Entry 8YWT (electron microscopy, 2.80 A resolution); this record covers chains N and Z of the 16 polymer chains in the assembly.

[Chain N]
Name: V-type ATP synthase subunit I
Source organism: Thermus thermophilus HB8
UniProt: Q5SIT6 (Q5SIT6_THET8); residues 1-652 here = UniProt positions 1-652
Chain sequence (652 residues; each row starts with the number of its first residue):
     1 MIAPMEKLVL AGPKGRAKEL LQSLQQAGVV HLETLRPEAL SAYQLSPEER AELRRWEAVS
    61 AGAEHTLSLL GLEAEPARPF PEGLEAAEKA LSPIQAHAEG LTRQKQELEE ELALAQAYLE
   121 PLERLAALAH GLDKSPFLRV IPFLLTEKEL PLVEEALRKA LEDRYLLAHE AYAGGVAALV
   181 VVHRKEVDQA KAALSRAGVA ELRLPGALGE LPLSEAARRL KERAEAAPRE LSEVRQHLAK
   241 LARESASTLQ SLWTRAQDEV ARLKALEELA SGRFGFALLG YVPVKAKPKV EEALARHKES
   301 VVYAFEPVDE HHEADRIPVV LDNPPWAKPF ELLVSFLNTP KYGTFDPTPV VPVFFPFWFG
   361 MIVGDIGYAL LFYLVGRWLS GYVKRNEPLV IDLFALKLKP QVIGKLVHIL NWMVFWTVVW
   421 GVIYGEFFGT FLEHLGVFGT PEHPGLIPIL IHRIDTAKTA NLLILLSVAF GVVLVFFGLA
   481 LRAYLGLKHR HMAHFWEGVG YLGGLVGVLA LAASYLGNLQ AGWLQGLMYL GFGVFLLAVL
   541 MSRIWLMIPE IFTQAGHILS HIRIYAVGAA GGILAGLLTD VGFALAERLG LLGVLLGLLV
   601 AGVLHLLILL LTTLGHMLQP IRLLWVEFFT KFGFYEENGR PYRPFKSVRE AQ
Unresolved in the structure: 1-3
Reported in the primary citation:
  - catalytic residues: His616 (proposed by the authors, not directly observed)

[Chain Z]
Name: V-type ATP synthase, subunit K
Source organism: Thermus thermophilus HB8
UniProt: Q5SIT7 (Q5SIT7_THET8); residues -18 to 80 here correspond to UniProt positions 1-99 (UniProt number = residue number + 19)
Chain sequence (102 residues; each row starts with the number of its first residue; numbers below 1 keep their minus sign (Met-18 is residue -18)):
   -18 MKKLLVTVLL AVFGALAFAA EEAAASGGLD RGLIAVGMGL AVGLAALGTG VAQARIGAAG
    42 VGAIAEDRSN FGTALIFLLL PETLVIFGLL IAFILNGRLH HH
Unresolved in the structure: -18 to 7, 81-83
Differences from the reference sequence: expression tag (81-83)

[How chain N and chain Z interact]
Residue-residue contacts (11; chain N residue first):
  Ile464(N) with Phe74(Z), hydrophobic
  Phe552(N) with Phe68(Z)
  Gly556(N) with Ile67(Z)
  Leu559(N) with Ile67(Z), hydrophobic
  Ser560(N) with Ile67(Z)
  Ile562(N) with Phe74(Z), hydrophobic
  Arg622(N) with Leu60(Z); Glu63(Z), salt bridge
  Trp625(N) with Leu56(Z), hydrophobic
  Tyr635(N) with Gly53(Z); Ile57(Z), hydrophobic
Interface residues without a listed pair, chain N (13 interface residues in all): Phe336, Leu337, Arg563, Val626
Interface residues without a listed pair, chain Z (12 interface residues in all): Phe52, Thr64, Leu70, Leu71
Interface features reported in the paper:
  - residue pairs: Arg563(N)-Glu63(Z), Arg622(N)-Glu63(Z)

[Overview]
13 residues of chain N and 12 residues of chain Z are in contact, with 1 salt bridge. The salt-bridged pair is
Arg622(N)-Glu63(Z). The paper describes contacts between Arg563(N) and Glu63(Z) and Arg622(N) and Glu63(Z).
From the paper: the catalytic residue His616(N).
Here chain N is V-type ATP synthase subunit I and chain Z is V-type ATP synthase, subunit K, both from Thermus
thermophilus HB8. Entry 8YWT (The isolated Vo domain of V/A-ATPase from Thermus thermophilus) was determined
by electron microscopy (same publication as 8YXZ, 8YY0 and 8YY1).
